PDB entry 2XMA | X-ray diffraction, 2.30 A resolution | chains E and F of the 8 polymer chains in the assembly

== Chain E (and F) ==
Protein: Transposase
Organism: Deinococcus radiodurans
Notes: chain F of this document is another copy of the same molecule, construct and numbering; everything in this record applies to it too
Reference sequence: O83028 (O83028_DEIRA); residue numbers follow UniProt; this construct covers 1-140
Amino-acid sequence (143 residues; row label = number of the first residue in the row; numbers below 1 keep their minus sign (Gly-2 is residue -2)):
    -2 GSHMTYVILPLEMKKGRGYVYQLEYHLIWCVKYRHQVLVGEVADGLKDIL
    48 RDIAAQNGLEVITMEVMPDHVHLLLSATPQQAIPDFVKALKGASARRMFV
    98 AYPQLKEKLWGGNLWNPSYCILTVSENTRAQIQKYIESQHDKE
Not modelled in the structure: 139-140 (chain F: 137-140)
Differences from the reference sequence: expression tag (-2 to 0)
Metal / ion sites: Mg2+: Pro114 (shared with 1 residue of chain G)
What the authors report for this chain:
  - binding site for Dra2 transposase right end recognition site: Gly89
  - mutagenesis - R14A (60-fold), S122G/E123G: decreased catalytic activity

== How chain E and chain F interact ==
Pairs across the interface (98):
  Met10(E) with Cys117(F), hydrophobic; Leu119(F), hydrophobic
  Gly15(E) with Pro114(F); Ser115(F); Tyr116(F), hydrogen bond (backbone-backbone)
  Tyr16(E) with Tyr116(F)
  Val17(E) with Tyr116(F), hydrogen bond (backbone-backbone); Cys117(F); Ile118(F), hydrogen bond (backbone-backbone)
  Tyr18(E) with Ile118(F)
  Gln19(E) with Ile118(F), hydrogen bond (backbone-backbone); Leu119(F); Thr120(F), hydrogen bond (backbone-backbone); Arg126(F)
  Leu20(E) with Ile80(F), hydrophobic; Ile118(F); Leu119(F); Thr120(F)
  Glu21(E) with Thr120(F), hydrogen bond (backbone-side chain); Arg126(F), salt bridge
  Tyr22(E) with Tyr22(F); Thr120(F)
  His23(E) with Ile129(F); Ile133(F)
  Ile59(E) with Gln130(F)
  Thr60(E) with Gln130(F), hydrogen bond
  Glu62(E) with Ile133(F); Glu134(F)
  Met64(E) with Ile133(F); Gln136(F)
  His69(E) with Ile133(F)
  Leu71(E) with Gln130(F)
  Pro76(E) with Ile80(F); Pro81(F); Tyr116(F)
  Gln77(E) with Pro81(F); Tyr116(F), hydrogen bond
  Ile80(E) with Leu20(F), hydrophobic; Tyr22(F); Pro76(F)
  Pro81(E) with Pro76(F)
  Pro114(E) with Gly15(F)
  Ser115(E) with Gly15(F)
  Tyr116(E) with Gly15(F), hydrogen bond (backbone-backbone); Tyr16(F); Val17(F), hydrogen bond (backbone-backbone); Pro76(F); Gln77(F)
  Cys117(E) with Met10(F), hydrophobic; Val17(F)
  Ile118(E) with Val17(F), hydrogen bond (backbone-backbone); Tyr18(F); Gln19(F), hydrogen bond (backbone-backbone); Leu20(F)
  Leu119(E) with Leu8(F), hydrophobic; Met10(F), hydrophobic; Gln19(F); Leu20(F), hydrophobic
  Thr120(E) with Gln19(F), hydrogen bond (backbone-backbone); Leu20(F); Glu21(F), hydrogen bond (side chain-backbone); Tyr22(F); Thr120(F); Val121(F), hydrogen bond (side chain-backbone); Ser122(F)
  Val121(E) with Thr120(F), hydrogen bond (backbone-side chain); Ser122(F); Arg126(F); Ile129(F), hydrophobic
  Ser122(E) with Thr120(F); Val121(F); Ser122(F), hydrogen bond (backbone-side chain); Thr125(F); Arg126(F), hydrogen bond (backbone-backbone)
  Glu123(E) with Thr125(F); Arg126(F), salt bridge
  Asn124(E) with Asn124(F)
  Thr125(E) with Ser122(F); Glu123(F); Thr125(F)
  Arg126(E) with Glu21(F), salt bridge; Val121(F); Ser122(F), hydrogen bond (backbone-backbone); Glu123(F), salt bridge
  Ile129(E) with His23(F); Val121(F), hydrophobic
  Gln130(E) with Ile59(F); Thr60(F), hydrogen bond; Leu71(F)
  Ile133(E) with His23(F); Glu62(F); Met64(F); His69(F)
  Gln136(E) with Met64(F); His67(F)
  His137(E) with Glu62(F), salt bridge; Val63(F); Met64(F)
Other interface residues (no listed pair), chain E (42 interface residues in all): Arg14, Ala79, Tyr132, Glu134
Other interface residues (no listed pair), chain F (43 interface residues in all): Ala79, Tyr132

== Overview ==
42 residues of chain E face 43 of chain F across their interface, with 20 hydrogen bonds and 5 salt bridges.
Polar pairs include Glu21(E)-Arg126(F), Glu123(E)-Arg126(F) and His137(E)-Glu62(F). From the paper: a binding
site for Dra2 transposase right end recognition site at Gly89(E); R14A and S122G/E123G of chain E reduce
catalytic activity.
Chain E and chain F are both Transposase (Deinococcus radiodurans); the structure, Deinococcus radiodurans
ISDRA2 transposase right end DNA complex, was determined by X-ray diffraction together with 2XM3 and 2XO6 from
the same study.
